PDB entry 5U6A | X-ray diffraction, 1.74 A resolution | chains A and D of the 5 polymer chains in the assembly

Chain A:
Protein: Light Chain
Organism: Homo sapiens
Sequence (214 residues; each row starts with the number of its first residue):
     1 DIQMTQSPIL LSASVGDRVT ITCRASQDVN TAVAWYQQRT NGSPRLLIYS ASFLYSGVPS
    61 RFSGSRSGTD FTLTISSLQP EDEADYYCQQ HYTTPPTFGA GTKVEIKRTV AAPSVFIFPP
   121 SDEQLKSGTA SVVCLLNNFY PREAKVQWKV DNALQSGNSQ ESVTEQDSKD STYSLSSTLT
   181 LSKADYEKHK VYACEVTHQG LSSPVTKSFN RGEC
Disulfide bonds: C23-C88, C134-C194

Chain D:
Protein: meditope peptide
Sequence (14 residues; numbered 0 to 13; the number before each row is that of its first residue; numbering starts at 0):
     0 XCQFDXSTXR LRCG
Modified positions: ACE (acetyl group) at position 0; 2GX (beta-phenyl-L-phenylalanine) at position 5; 562 (N~5~-[N-(2-{2-[2-(triaza-1,2-dien-2-ium-1-yl)ethoxy]ethoxy}ethyl)carbamimidoyl]-L-ornithine) at position 8
Disulfide bonds: C1-C12

Chain A / chain D interface:
Contacting residue pairs (22):
  I9(A) - ACE_0(D)
  I9(A) - C1(D)  hydrophobic
  Q38(A) - F3(D)
  Q38(A) - 562_8(D)
  Q38(A) - R9(D)
  R39(A) - R9(D)
  T40(A) - T7(D)
  T40(A) - R9(D)  hydrogen bond
  N41(A) - S6(D)
  N41(A) - T7(D)  hydrogen bond (backbone-backbone)
  N41(A) - 562_8(D)
  G42(A) - 562_8(D)
  S43(A) - 562_8(D)
  E83(A) - R9(D)  salt bridge
  A84(A) - R9(D)  hydrogen bond (backbone-side chain)
  D85(A) - R9(D)  salt bridge
  D85(A) - L10(D)  hydrogen bond (side chain-backbone)
  Y87(A) - L10(D)
  A100(A) - L10(D)
  K103(A) - R9(D)
  K103(A) - L10(D)  hydrogen bond (side chain-backbone)
  E165(A) - R9(D)  salt bridge
Interface residues without a listed pair, chain A (17 interface residues in all): L10, G101, T102
Interface residues without a listed pair, chain D (10 interface residues in all): R11, C12

In short:
Chain A and chain D form an interface of 17 and 10 residues respectively, with 5 hydrogen bonds and 3 salt
bridges. Polar pairs include E83(A)-R9(D), D85(A)-R9(D) and E165(A)-R9(D).
Chain A is Light Chain (Homo sapiens) and chain D is meditope peptide; the structure, Crystal structure of
I83E meditope-enabled trastuzumab with azido-PEG3-meditope, was determined by X-ray diffraction.
